PDB entry 4OLN | X-ray diffraction, 1.70 A resolution | chains A and B of the 4 polymer chains in the assembly

# Chain A (and B)
Molecule: AncSR1
From: synthetic construct
Notes: fragment: DNA binding domain; chain B of this document is another copy of the same molecule, construct and numbering; everything in this record applies to it too
Chain sequence (82 residues; each row starts with the number of its first residue):
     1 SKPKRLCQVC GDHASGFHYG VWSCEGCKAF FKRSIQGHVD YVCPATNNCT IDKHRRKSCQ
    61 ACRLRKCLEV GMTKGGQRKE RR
Unresolved in the structure: 1, 37-38, 74-82 (chain B: 1-3, 37-39, 74-82)
Metal / ion sites: Zn2+ site 1: Cys7, Cys10, Cys24, Cys27; Na+: Tyr41 (shared with 1 residue of chain F); Zn2+ site 2: Cys43, Cys49, Cys59, Cys62
Reported in the primary citation:
  - specificity-determining residues: Glu25 (from molecular simulation)
  - binding site for the 19-nt DNA strand: Glu25, Lys28 (from molecular simulation)
  - conformationally variable residues (side-chain flip): Lys28 (from molecular simulation)

# Interface between chain A and chain B
Contacting residue pairs (14):
  Val42(A) with Arg55(B); Ser58(B)
  Pro44(A) with Cys49(B); Thr50(B), hydrogen bond (backbone-backbone); Ser58(B)
  Ala45(A) with Ala45(B), hydrophobic
  Cys49(A) with Pro44(B)
  Thr50(A) with Pro44(B), hydrogen bond (backbone-backbone)
  Arg55(A) with Val42(B)
  Arg56(A) with Asp40(B), hydrogen bond (side chain-backbone); Val42(B)
  Lys57(A) with Val42(B); Pro44(B)
  Ser58(A) with Pro44(B)
Interface residues without a listed pair, chain A (10 interface residues in all): Cys59
Interface residues without a listed pair, chain B (10 interface residues in all): Cys43, Cys59

# In short
The chain A/chain B interface involves 10 residues from each chain; the contacts include 3 hydrogen bonds.
Polar contacts include Arg56(A)-Asp40(B) and Pro44(A)-Thr50(B). Cys7(A), Cys10(A), Cys24(A) and Cys27(A)
coordinate Zn2+ site 1. From the paper: a binding site for the 19-nt DNA strand at Glu25(A) and Lys28(A); the
specificity determinant Glu25(A).
Both chains are AncSR1 (synthetic construct). Entry 4OLN (Ancestral Steroid Receptor 1 in complex with
estrogen response element DNA) was determined by X-ray diffraction, deposited together with 4OND, 4OOR and
4OV7.
